PDB entry 3N33 | X-ray diffraction, 1.80 A resolution | chains A and B of the 4 polymer chains in the assembly

[Chain A (and B)]
Name: Beta-peptidyl aminopeptidase
Source organism: Sphingosinicella xenopeptidilytica
Notes: chain B of this document is another copy of the same molecule, construct and numbering; everything in this record applies to it too
UniProt: Q52VH2 (Q52VH2_9SPHN); residues 1-373 here correspond to UniProt positions 30-402 (UniProt number = residue number + 29)
Chain sequence (373 residues; each row starts with the number of its first residue):
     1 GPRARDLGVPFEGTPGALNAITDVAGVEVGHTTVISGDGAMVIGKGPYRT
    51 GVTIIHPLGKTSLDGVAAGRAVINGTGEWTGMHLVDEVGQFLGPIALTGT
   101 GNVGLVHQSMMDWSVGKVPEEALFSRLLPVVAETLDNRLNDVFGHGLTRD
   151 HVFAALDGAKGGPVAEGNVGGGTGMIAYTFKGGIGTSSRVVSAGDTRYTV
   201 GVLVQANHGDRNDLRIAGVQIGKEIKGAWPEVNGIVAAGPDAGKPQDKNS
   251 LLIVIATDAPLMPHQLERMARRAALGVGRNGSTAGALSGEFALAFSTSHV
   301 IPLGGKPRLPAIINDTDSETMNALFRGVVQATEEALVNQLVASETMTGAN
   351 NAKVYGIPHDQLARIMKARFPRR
Unresolved in the structure: 246-249, 372-373
Curated features (UniProtKB/Swiss-Prot):
  - active site: Ser250 (Nucleophile), Ser288 (Proton donor/acceptor), Glu290 (Proton donor/acceptor)
Ligand contacts:
  - 4-(2-aminoethyl)benzenesulfonyl fluoride (AES), molecule 1: Met41, Ile43, Leu135, Asn137, Val142, Phe143
  - 4-(2-aminoethyl)benzenesulfonyl fluoride (AES), molecule 2: Thr76, Gly77, Thr100, Glu133, Leu135, Ser250, Leu287, Gly289
  - 4-(2-aminoethyl)benzenesulfonyl fluoride (AES), molecule 3: Leu84, Leu92, Phe124, Ser125, Leu127, Leu128
  - 4-(2-aminoethyl)benzenesulfonyl fluoride (AES), molecule 4: Glu120, Leu123, Phe124, Leu127
Reported in the primary citation:
  - binding site for 4-(2-aminoethyl)benzenesulfonyl fluoride: Glu133
  - catalytic residues: Glu133, Leu135, Asn207, Ser288, Glu290 (proposed by the authors, not directly observed)
  - mutagenesis - K248A, N249A: unchanged catalytic activity
  - mutagenesis - E133A, S250A: abolished catalytic activity
  - mutagenesis - S288A, E290A: decreased catalytic activity

[Interface between chain A and chain B]
Contacting residue pairs - 67 pairs, chain A then chain B:
  Ile43(A) - Leu123(B)  hydrophobic
  Arg70(A) - His83(B)
  Asn74(A) - Glu87(B)  hydrogen bond
  Gly75(A) - His83(B)
  Gly75(A) - Leu84(B)  hydrogen bond (backbone-backbone)
  Gly75(A) - Glu87(B)  hydrogen bond (backbone-side chain)
  Thr76(A) - Leu84(B)
  Thr76(A) - Val88(B)
  Gly77(A) - His83(B)
  Gly77(A) - Leu128(B)
  Glu78(A) - Thr80(B)
  Glu78(A) - Gly81(B)  hydrogen bond (side chain-backbone)
  Glu78(A) - His83(B)  salt bridge
  Glu78(A) - Leu128(B)
  Trp79(A) - His83(B)  hydrogen bond (backbone-side chain)
  Thr80(A) - Glu78(B)
  Gly81(A) - Glu78(B)  hydrogen bond (backbone-side chain)
  Met82(A) - His83(B)
  His83(A) - Arg70(B)
  His83(A) - Gly75(B)
  His83(A) - Gly77(B)
  His83(A) - Glu78(B)  salt bridge
  His83(A) - Trp79(B)  hydrogen bond (side chain-backbone)
  His83(A) - Met82(B)
  His83(A) - Phe291(B)
  Leu84(A) - Gly75(B)  hydrogen bond (backbone-backbone)
  Leu84(A) - Thr76(B)
  Glu87(A) - Asn74(B)  hydrogen bond
  Glu87(A) - Gly75(B)  hydrogen bond (side chain-backbone)
  Val88(A) - Thr76(B)
  Thr100(A) - Met111(B)
  Thr100(A) - Leu127(B)
  Gly101(A) - Met111(B)
  Val103(A) - His107(B)
  Gly104(A) - Gly104(B)
  Gly104(A) - His107(B)
  Leu105(A) - Gln108(B)
  His107(A) - Val103(B)
  His107(A) - Gly104(B)
  Gln108(A) - Leu105(B)
  Gln108(A) - His145(B)
  Met111(A) - Thr100(B)
  Met111(A) - Gly101(B)
  Met111(A) - Phe143(B)  hydrophobic
  Asp112(A) - His145(B)  salt bridge
  Val115(A) - Phe143(B)  hydrophobic
  Leu123(A) - Ile43(B)  hydrophobic
  Leu123(A) - Phe143(B)
  Phe124(A) - Leu135(B)  hydrophobic
  Phe124(A) - Leu287(B)  hydrophobic
  Leu127(A) - Thr100(B)
  Leu127(A) - Leu135(B)  hydrophobic
  Leu127(A) - Val142(B)  hydrophobic
  Leu127(A) - Phe143(B)  hydrophobic
  Leu128(A) - Gly77(B)
  Leu128(A) - Glu78(B)
  Leu128(A) - Glu133(B)
  Glu133(A) - Leu128(B)
  Leu135(A) - Phe124(B)  hydrophobic
  Leu135(A) - Leu127(B)  hydrophobic
  Val142(A) - Leu127(B)  hydrophobic
  Phe143(A) - Val115(B)  hydrophobic
  Phe143(A) - Leu123(B)
  Phe143(A) - Leu127(B)  hydrophobic
  His145(A) - Gln108(B)
  His145(A) - Asp112(B)  salt bridge
  Phe291(A) - His83(B)
Also at the interface, not in a pair above, chain A (39 interface residues in all): Val72, Ile73, Glu120, Leu287
Also at the interface, not in a pair above, chain B (38 interface residues in all): Val72, Ile73

[In short]
Chain A and chain B form an interface of 39 and 38 residues respectively; the contacts include 10 hydrogen
bonds and 4 salt bridges. Among the polar pairs are Glu78(A)-His83(B), Asp112(A)-His145(B) and
Asn74(A)-Glu87(B). The paper reports catalytic residues Glu133(A), Leu135(A) and Asn207(A) among others; E133A
and S250A of chain A abolish catalytic activity; 6 substitutions were tested in all.
Chain A and chain B are both Beta-peptidyl aminopeptidase (Sphingosinicella xenopeptidilytica); the structure,
Crystal structure of the N-terminal beta-aminopeptidase BapA in complex with pefabloc SC (AEBSF), was
determined by X-ray diffraction, deposited together with 3N2W and 3N5I.
